Entry 7QVY (electron microscopy, 2.82 A resolution); this record covers chains B and C of the 3 polymer chains in the assembly.

# Chain B
Name: Capsid protein VP2
Organism: Coxsackievirus A6
UniProtKB: Q6JKS2 (Q6JKS2_9ENTO); residues 1-256 here correspond to UniProt positions 70-325 (UniProt number = residue number + 69)
Chain sequence (256 residues; each row starts with the number of its first residue):
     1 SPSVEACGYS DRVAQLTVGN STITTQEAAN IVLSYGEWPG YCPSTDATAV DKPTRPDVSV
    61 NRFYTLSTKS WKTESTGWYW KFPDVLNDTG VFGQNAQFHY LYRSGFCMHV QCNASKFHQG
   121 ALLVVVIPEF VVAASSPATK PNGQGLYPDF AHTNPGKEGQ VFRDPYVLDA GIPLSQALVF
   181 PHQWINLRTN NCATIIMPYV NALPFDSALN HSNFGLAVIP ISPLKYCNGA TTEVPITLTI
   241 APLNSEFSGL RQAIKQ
Not modelled in the structure: 1-29, 44-52, 138-144, 252-256

# Chain C
Name: Capsid protein VP3
Organism: Coxsackievirus A6
UniProtKB: Q6JKS2 (Q6JKS2_9ENTO); residues 1-241 here correspond to UniProt positions 326-566 (UniProt number = residue number + 325)
Chain sequence (241 residues; row label = number of the first residue in the row):
     1 GLPTELKPGT NQFLTTDDGT SPPILPGFEP TPLIHIPGEF TSLLDLCRIE TILEVNNTTG
    61 TTGVNRLLIP VRAQNNVDQL CASFQVDPGR NGPWQSTMVG QICRYYTQWS GSLKVTFMFT
   121 GSFMATGKML IAYTPPGSAQ PTTREAAMLG THIVWDFGLQ SSVTLVIPWI SNTHFRAVKT
   181 GGVYDYYATG IVTIWYQTNF VVPPDTPSEA NIIALGAAQE NFTLKLCKDT DEIRQTAEYQ
   241 N
Not modelled in the structure: 174-187, 233-241
What the authors report for this chain:
  - conformationally variable residues (loop rearrangement): I170

# How chain B and chain C interact
Pairs across the interface (67; chain B residue first):
  Y35(B) with G38(C)
  E37(B) with H35(C), salt bridge; P37(C)
  K116(B) with S122(C); F123(C)
  F117(B) with M124(C), hydrophobic; P204(C); D205(C); T206(C)
  Q119(B) with T120(C); G121(C); S122(C), hydrogen bond (side chain-backbone); P207(C); E209(C), hydrogen bond (side chain-backbone); A210(C)
  G120(B) with T120(C)
  A121(B) with T120(C)
  Y166(B) with E54(C), hydrogen bond; G63(C); R66(C)
  L174(B) with V64(C), hydrophobic
  S175(B) with T51(C); I52(C), hydrogen bond (backbone-backbone); S96(C), hydrogen bond (side chain-backbone)
  Q176(B) with T51(C); S96(C); T97(C); M98(C); Q101(C)
  L178(B) with I49(C); E50(C); I52(C), hydrophobic
  V179(B) with M98(C), hydrophobic
  W184(B) with M118(C); I213(C), hydrophobic
  N186(B) with M118(C); F119(C), hydrogen bond (side chain-backbone); T120(C); S161(C)
  R188(B) with F119(C); G121(C); S122(C), hydrogen bond (side chain-backbone); F123(C); A125(C), hydrogen bond (side chain-backbone); F157(C), hydrogen bond (side chain-backbone); S161(C), hydrogen bond
  T189(B) with S161(C), hydrogen bond
  Y199(B) with P37(C)
  V200(B) with P37(C), hydrophobic
  N201(B) with I34(C); I36(C)
  A202(B) with I34(C)
  L203(B) with I34(C)
  P204(B) with I34(C)
  I221(B) with V64(C); L68(C); I213(C), hydrophobic
  S222(B) with L68(C); T120(C), hydrogen bond; N211(C), hydrogen bond
  P223(B) with L68(C); N211(C)
  K225(B) with P207(C); E209(C)
  C227(B) with D205(C); T206(C); P207(C)
Also at the interface, not in a pair above, chain B (34 interface residues in all): H118, P165, P198, P220, Y226, N228
Also at the interface, not in a pair above, chain C (40 interface residues in all): L67, Q95, G158, L215

# Overview
34 residues of chain B and 40 residues of chain C are in contact, with 13 hydrogen bonds and 1 salt bridge.
Polar pairs include E37(B)-H35(C), Q119(B)-S122(C) and Q119(B)-E209(C). The paper reports conformational
variability at I170(C).
Here chain B is Capsid protein VP2 and chain C is Capsid protein VP3, both from Coxsackievirus A6. Entry 7QVY
(Cryo-EM structure of coxsackievirus A6 empty particle) was determined by electron microscopy, deposited
together with 7QVX and 7QW9.
